PDB entry 8JJB | X-ray diffraction, 2.68 A resolution | chains A and E of the 6 polymer chains in the assembly

[Chain A]
Protein: Tubulin alpha-1B chain
Source organism: Sus scrofa
Reference sequence: Q2XVP4 (TBA1B_PIG); residues 1-451 here = UniProt positions 1-451
Chain sequence (451 residues; numbered 1 to 451; the number before each row is that of its first residue):
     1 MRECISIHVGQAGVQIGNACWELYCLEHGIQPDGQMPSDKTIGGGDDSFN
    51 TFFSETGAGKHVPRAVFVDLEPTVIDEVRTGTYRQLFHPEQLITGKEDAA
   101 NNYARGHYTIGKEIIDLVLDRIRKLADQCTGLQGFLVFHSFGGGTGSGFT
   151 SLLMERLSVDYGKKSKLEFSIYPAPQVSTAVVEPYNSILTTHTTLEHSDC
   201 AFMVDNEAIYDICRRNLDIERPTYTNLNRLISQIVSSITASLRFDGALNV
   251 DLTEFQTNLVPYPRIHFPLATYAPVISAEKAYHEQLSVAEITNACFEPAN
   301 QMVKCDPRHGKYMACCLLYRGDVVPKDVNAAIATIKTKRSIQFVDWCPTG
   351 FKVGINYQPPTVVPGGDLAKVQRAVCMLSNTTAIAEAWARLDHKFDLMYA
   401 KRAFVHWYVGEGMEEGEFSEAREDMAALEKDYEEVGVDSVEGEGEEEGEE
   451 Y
Unresolved in the structure: 439-451
UniProt features mapped onto this chain:
  - motif: Met1 to Cys4 (MREC motif)
  - active site: Glu254
  - binding site (GTP): Gly10, Gln11, Ala12, Gln15, Glu71, Ala99, Ser140, Gly143, Gly144, Thr145, Gly146, Thr179, Glu183, Asn206, Tyr224, Asn228, Leu252
  - binding site (Mg(2+)): Glu71
  - site: Tyr451 (Involved in polymerization)
  - modified residue: Lys40 (N6,N6,N6-trimethyllysine), Ser48 (Phosphoserine), Ser232 (Phosphoserine), Tyr282 (3'-nitrotyrosine), Arg339 (Omega-N-methylarginine), Ser439 (Phosphoserine), Glu443 (5-glutamyl polyglutamate), Glu445 (5-glutamyl polyglutamate), Tyr451 (3'-nitrotyrosine)
  - cross-link (Glycyl lysine isopeptide (Lys-Gly)): Lys326 (interchain with G-Cter in ubiquitin), Lys370 (interchain with G-Cter in ubiquitin)
Ion coordination: Ca2+: Asp39, Thr41, Asp47, Glu55
Ligand contacts: GTP: Gly10, Gln11, Ala12, Gln15, Ile16, Asp69, Glu71, Asp98, Ala99, Ala100, Asn101, Ser140, Gly142, Gly143, Gly144, Thr145, Gly146, Ile171, Ser178, Glu183, Asn206, Tyr224, Asn228, Ile231

[Chain E]
Protein: Stathmin-4
Source organism: Rattus norvegicus
Reference sequence: P63043 (STMN4_RAT); residues -43 to 145 here correspond to UniProt positions 1-189 (UniProt number = residue number + 44)
Chain sequence (189 residues; row label = number of the first residue in the row; numbers below 1 keep their minus sign (Met-43 is residue -43)):
   -43 MTLAAYKEKMKELPLVSLFCSCFLSDPLNKSSYKYEADTVDLNWCVISDM
     7 EVIELNKCTSGQSFEVILKPPSFDGVPEFNASLPRRRDPSLEEIQKKLEA
    57 AEERRKYQEAELLKHLAEKREHEREVIQKAIEENNNFIKMAKEKLAQKME
   107 SNKENREAHLAAMLERLQEKDKHAEEVRKNKELKEEASR
Unresolved in the structure: -43 to 5, 29-43, 144-145
UniProt features mapped onto this chain:
  - modified residue: Ser46 (Phosphoserine)
  - lipidation (S-palmitoyl cysteine): Cys-24, Cys-22

[Interface between chain A and chain E]
Contacting residue pairs - 55 pairs, chain A then chain E:
  His107(A) - Leu54(E)
  Tyr108(A) - Leu54(E)  hydrophobic
  Tyr108(A) - Ala57(E)  hydrophobic
  Tyr108(A) - Arg61(E)
  Thr109(A) - Arg61(E)  hydrogen bond
  Lys112(A) - Glu58(E)
  Val159(A) - Pro45(E)
  Val159(A) - Ile50(E)  hydrophobic
  Asp245(A) - Cys14(E)
  Asp245(A) - Ser16(E)  hydrogen bond (backbone-side chain)
  Ala247(A) - Asn12(E)
  Ala247(A) - Ser19(E)
  Leu248(A) - Ser19(E)
  Pro325(A) - Gln18(E)
  Pro325(A) - Phe20(E)  hydrophobic
  Asn329(A) - Met6(E)
  Asn329(A) - Val8(E)
  Asn329(A) - Phe20(E)
  Asn329(A) - Val22(E)
  Ile332(A) - Met6(E)  hydrophobic
  Ile332(A) - Val22(E)  hydrophobic
  Ala333(A) - Met6(E)
  Lys336(A) - Leu24(E)
  Asp345(A) - Pro27(E)
  Asp345(A) - Ser28(E)  hydrogen bond (backbone-backbone)
  Trp346(A) - Pro27(E)
  Cys347(A) - Pro27(E)
  Pro348(A) - Lys25(E)
  Thr349(A) - Ile23(E)
  Thr349(A) - Leu24(E)  hydrogen bond (backbone-backbone)
  Thr349(A) - Lys25(E)  hydrogen bond (backbone-backbone)
  Gly350(A) - Val22(E)
  Gly350(A) - Ile23(E)
  Phe351(A) - Glu21(E)
  Phe351(A) - Val22(E)  hydrogen bond (backbone-backbone)
  Lys352(A) - Phe20(E)
  Lys352(A) - Glu21(E)
  Val353(A) - Ser19(E)
  Val353(A) - Phe20(E)  hydrogen bond (backbone-backbone)
  Gly354(A) - Gln18(E)
  Ile355(A) - Gly17(E)
  Ile355(A) - Gln18(E)  hydrogen bond (backbone-backbone)
  Asn356(A) - Ser16(E)
  Tyr357(A) - Thr15(E)
  Tyr357(A) - Ser16(E)  hydrogen bond (backbone-backbone)
  Tyr357(A) - Gly17(E)
  Tyr357(A) - Gln18(E)  hydrogen bond
  Val409(A) - Gln64(E)  hydrogen bond (backbone-side chain)
  Gly410(A) - Arg61(E)
  Gly410(A) - Gln64(E)
  Glu411(A) - Arg61(E)  hydrogen bond (backbone-side chain)
  Gly412(A) - Ala57(E)
  Gly412(A) - Arg60(E)  hydrogen bond (backbone-side chain)
  Gly412(A) - Arg61(E)
  Glu414(A) - Arg60(E)  salt bridge
Other interface residues (no listed pair), chain A (39 interface residues in all): Leu152, Glu155, Ser158, Glu196, His197, Gly246, Val328, Gln358
Other interface residues (no listed pair), chain E (29 interface residues in all): Pro26, Asp44, Ser46, Lys53

[Summary]
The interface between chain A and chain E involves 39 residues on one side and 29 on the other, with 13
hydrogen bonds and 1 salt bridge. Polar pairs include Glu414(A)-Arg60(E), Thr109(A)-Arg61(E) and
Asp245(A)-Ser16(E). Chain A binds GTP.
Here chain A is Tubulin alpha-1B chain (Sus scrofa) and chain E is Stathmin-4 (Rattus norvegicus). Entry 8JJB
(Crystal structure of T2R-TTL-Y61 complex) was determined by X-ray diffraction (same publication as 8JJC).
